Entry 3CVE (X-ray diffraction, 1.75 A resolution); this record covers chains B and C of the 4 polymer chains in the assembly.

[Chain B (and C)]
Molecule: Homer protein homolog 1
Organism: Rattus norvegicus
Notes: fragment: Coiled-coil region; chain C of this document is another copy of the same molecule, construct and numbering; everything in this record applies to it too
Reference sequence: Q9Z214 (HOME1_RAT); residues 290-354 here correspond to UniProt positions 302-366 (UniProt number = residue number + 12)
Sequence (72 residues; row label = number of the first residue in the row):
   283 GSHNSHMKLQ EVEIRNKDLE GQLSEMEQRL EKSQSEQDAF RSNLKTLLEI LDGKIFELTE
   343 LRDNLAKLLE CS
Not modelled in the structure: 283-286, 353-354
Modified residues: Mse289 (selenomethionine; parent Met); Mse308 (selenomethionine; parent Met)
Differences from the reference sequence: expression tag (283, 283-284, 284-289); engineered mutation Mse308 (Leu320 in Q9Z214)
UniProt features mapped onto this chain:
  - modified residue: S306 (Phosphoserine)
What the authors report for this chain:
  - mutagenesis - I332R/I337E: decreased signaling
  - mutagenesis - I332R/I337E: decreased localization to Shank

[How chain B and chain C interact]
Pairs across the interface - 23 pairs, chain B then chain C:
  F322(B) - L350(C)
  F322(B) - L351(C)  hydrophobic
  N325(B) - L350(C)
  L326(B) - L350(C)
  L329(B) - L343(C)  hydrophobic
  L329(B) - N346(C)
  L329(B) - L347(C)  hydrophobic
  I332(B) - L343(C)  hydrophobic
  L333(B) - L343(C)  hydrophobic
  K336(B) - E339(C)  salt bridge
  K336(B) - L340(C)
  E339(B) - K336(C)
  E339(B) - E339(C)
  L340(B) - K336(C)
  L343(B) - L329(C)  hydrophobic
  L343(B) - L333(C)  hydrophobic
  N346(B) - L329(C)
  L347(B) - L326(C)  hydrophobic
  L347(B) - L329(C)
  L350(B) - F322(C)
  L350(B) - N325(C)
  L350(B) - L326(C)  hydrophobic
  L350(B) - L329(C)  hydrophobic
Other interface residues (no listed pair), chain C (14 interface residues in all): I332

[In short]
13 residues of chain B face 14 of chain C across their interface; the contacts include 1 salt bridge. Its one
salt-bridged contact is K336(B)-E339(C). The paper reports that I332R/I337E of chain B reduce signaling;
I332R/I337E of chain B reduce localization to Shank.
Both chains are Homer protein homolog 1 (Rattus norvegicus). Entry 3CVE (Crystal Structure of the carboxy
terminus of Homer1) was determined by X-ray diffraction together with 3CVF from the same study.
